6I0A - chain A; structure by X-ray diffraction, 1.30 A resolution.

# Chain A
Name: Endolytic peptidoglycan transglycosylase RlpA
Source organism: Pseudomonas aeruginosa
Notes: EC 4.2.2.-; fragment: SPOR Domain
Reference sequence: A0A0A8RDC6 (A0A0A8RDC6_PSEAI); residue numbers follow UniProt; this construct covers 266-342
Sequence (77 residues; row label = number of the first residue in the row):
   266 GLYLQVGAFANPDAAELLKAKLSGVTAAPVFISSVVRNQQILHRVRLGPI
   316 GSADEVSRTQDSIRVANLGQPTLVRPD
Reported in the primary citation:
  - conformationally variable residues (side-chain flip): Phe274, Arg302, Arg309
  - binding site for the ligand AMV: Gln270, Arg302, Arg309
  - binding site for the ligand AMV: Arg311 (from molecular simulation)
  - binding site for N-acetyl-beta-muramic acid: Phe274, Ala275, Asn276, Leu307
  - binding site for N-acetylglucosamine: Val271, Ala273
  - binding site for N-acetylglucosamine: Gln270, Phe274 (from molecular simulation)
  - mutagenesis - R302A, R309A, R311A: decreased binding to compound 1

# Overview
The paper reports a binding site for the ligand AMV at Gln270, Arg302 and Arg309 among others; R302A, R309A
and R311A reduce binding to compound 1.
Chain A is Endolytic peptidoglycan transglycosylase RlpA (Pseudomonas aeruginosa); the structure, Crystal
structure of RlpA SPOR domain from Pseudomonas aeruginosa in complex with nuded glycan obtained by ..., was
determined by X-ray diffraction, deposited together with 6I05, 6I09 and 6I0N.
